PDB entry 4ERK | X-ray diffraction, 2.20 A resolution | chain A

# Chain A
Name: Extracellular regulated kinase 2
Organism: Rattus norvegicus
Notes: EC 2.7.1.-
UniProtKB: P63086 (MK01_RAT); numbering as in UniProt (aligned over 1-358)
Sequence (364 residues; row label = number of the first residue in the row; numbers below 1 keep their minus sign (His-5 is residue -5)):
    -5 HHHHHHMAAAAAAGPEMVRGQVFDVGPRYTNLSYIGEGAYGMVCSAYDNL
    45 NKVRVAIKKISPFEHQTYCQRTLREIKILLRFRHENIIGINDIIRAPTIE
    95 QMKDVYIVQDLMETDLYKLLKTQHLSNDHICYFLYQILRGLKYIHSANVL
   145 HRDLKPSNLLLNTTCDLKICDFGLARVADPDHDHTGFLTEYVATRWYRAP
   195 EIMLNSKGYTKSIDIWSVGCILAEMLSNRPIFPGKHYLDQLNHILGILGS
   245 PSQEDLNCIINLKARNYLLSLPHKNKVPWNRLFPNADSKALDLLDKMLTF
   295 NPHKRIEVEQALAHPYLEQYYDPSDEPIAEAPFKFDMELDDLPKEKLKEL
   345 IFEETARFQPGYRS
Not modelled in the structure: -5 to 5, 356-358
Small-molecule neighbours: olomoucine (OLO): Ile29, Gly30, Glu31, Val37, Ala50, Gln103, Asp104, Leu105, Met106, Glu107, Thr108, Lys112, Leu154
Swiss-Prot annotation at these positions:
  - motif: Thr183 to Tyr185 (TXY)
  - active site: Asp147 (Proton acceptor)
  - binding site (ATP): Ile29 to Val37, Lys52
  - modified residue: Ala2 (N-acetylalanine), Ser27 (Phosphoserine), Thr183 (Phosphothreonine), Tyr185 (Phosphotyrosine), Thr188 (Phosphothreonine), Ser244 (Phosphoserine), Ser246 (Phosphoserine), Ser282 (Phosphoserine)
  - mutagenesis: Gln117 (Q117A: Reduced affinity for DCC. Strongly reduced affinity for DCC; when associated with A-123), His123 (H123A: Reduced affinity for DCC. Strongly reduced affinity for DCC; when associated with A-117), Leu155 (L155A: Reduced affinity for DCC)

# Summary
Ligands of chain A: olomoucine. From UniProt: active-site residue Asp147, 10 ATP-binding residues and 3
mutagenesis sites.
Chain A is Extracellular regulated kinase 2 (Rattus norvegicus); the structure, The complex structure of the
map kinase ERK2/olomoucine, was determined by X-ray diffraction (same publication as 1BL6, 1BL7, 1BMK, 3ERK
and 1A9U).
